Entry 8QRG (X-ray diffraction, 2.30 A resolution); this record covers chains E and L of the 4 polymer chains in the assembly.

== Chain E ==
Name: Spike protein S1
Source organism: Severe acute respiratory syndrome coronavirus 2
Reference sequence: P0DTC2 (SPIKE_SARS2); residue numbers follow UniProt; this construct covers 333-526
Chain sequence (202 residues; each row starts with the number of its first residue):
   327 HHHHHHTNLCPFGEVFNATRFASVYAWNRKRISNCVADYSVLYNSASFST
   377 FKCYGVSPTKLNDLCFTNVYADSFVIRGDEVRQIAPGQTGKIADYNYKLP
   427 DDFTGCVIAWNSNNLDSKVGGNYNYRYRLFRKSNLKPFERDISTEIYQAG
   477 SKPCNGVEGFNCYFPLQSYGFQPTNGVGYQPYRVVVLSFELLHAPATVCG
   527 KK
Unresolved in the structure: 327-332, 519-528
Differences from the reference sequence: expression tag (327-332, 527-528); variant Arg452 (Leu in P0DTC2), Lys478 (Thr in P0DTC2)
Disulfides: Cys336-Cys361, Cys379-Cys432, Cys480-Cys488
Covalent attachments: N-acetylglucosamine (NAG) linked to Asn343
UniProt features mapped onto this chain:
  - region: Arg403 to Asp405 (Integrin-binding motif), Asn448 to Tyr451, Tyr453 to Phe456 (Immunodominant HLA epitope recognized by the CD8+)
  - glycosylation: Asn343 (N-linked (GlcNAc...) (complex) asparagine)
  - natural variant: Gly339 (G339D: In strain: Omicron/BA.1, Omicron/BA.2 and 4 more; G339H: In strain: Omicron/BA.2.75, Omicron/XBB.1.5 and 1 more), Arg346 (R346K: In strain: Mu/B.1.621; R346T: In strain: Omicron/BQ.1.1, Omicron/XBB.1.5 and 1 more), Leu368 (L368I: In strain: Omicron/XBB.1.5, Omicron/EG.5.1), Ser371 (S371F: In strain: Omicron/BA.2, Omicron/BA.2.12.1 and 6 more; S371L: In strain: Omicron/BA.1), Ser373 (S373P: In strain: Omicron/BA.1, Omicron/BA.2 and 7 more), Ser375 (S375F: In strain: Omicron/BA.1, Omicron/BA.2 and 7 more), Thr376 (T376A: In strain: Omicron/BA.2, Omicron/BA.2.12.1 and 5 more), Asp405 (D405N: In strain: Omicron/BA.2, Omicron/BA.2.12.1 and 6 more), Arg408 (R408S: In strain: Omicron/BA.2, Omicron/BA.2.12.1 and 6 more), Lys417 (K417N: In strain: Beta/B.1.351, Omicron/BA.1 and 8 more; K417T: In strain: Gamma/P.1), Asn440 (N440K: In strain: Omicron/BA.1, Omicron/BA.2 and 7 more), Lys444 (K444T: In strain: Omicron/BQ.1.1), 16 further natural variant entries in UniProt
  - mutagenesis: Asn343 (N343Q: Reduced viral infectivity), Tyr453 (Y453F: Decreased HLA binding to NF9 epitope. Increased binding affinity to human ACE2), Ala475 (A475V: Increased resistance to neutralizing antibodies), Val483 (V483A: Increased resistance to neutralizing antibodies), Glu484 (E484D: Increased replication in human TMEM106B overexpressing cells), Phe490 (F490L: Increased resistance to neutralizing antibodies and human covalescent sera neutralization), Gln493 (Q493N: Reduced host ACE2-binding affinity in vitro; Q493Y: Reduced host ACE2-binding affinity in vitro), Asn501 (N501T: Reduced host ACE2-binding affinity in vitro; N501Y: Increased binding affinity to human ACE2), His519 (H519P: Increased resistance to human covalescent sera neutralization)

== Chain L ==
Name: XBB-2 light chain
Source organism: Homo sapiens
Chain sequence (214 residues; row label = number of the first residue in the row):
     1 DIQMTQSPSSLSASVGDRVTITCQASQDINKYLNWYQQKPGKAPNLLISG
    51 ASNLETGVPSRFSGSGFGTDFTFTISSLQPEDIATYYCQQSDNLPPTFGQ
   101 GTKVEIKRTVAAPSVFIFPPSDEQLKSGTASVVCLLNNFYPREAKVQWKV
   151 DNALQSGNSQESVTEQDSKDSTYSLSSTLTLSKADYEKHKVYACEVTHQG
   201 LSSPVTKSFNRGEC
Disulfides: Cys23-Cys88, Cys134-Cys194

== Chain E / chain L interface ==
Pairs across the interface (10):
  Arg403(E) with Asp92(L), salt bridge
  Gln498(E) with Phe67(L)
  Asn501(E) with Asn30(L), hydrogen bond; Phe67(L)
  Gly502(E) with Asp28(L), hydrogen bond (backbone-side chain)
  Tyr505(E) with Asp28(L); Ile29(L); Asn30(L); Tyr32(L); Asp92(L), hydrogen bond

== Overview ==
5 residues of chain E face 6 of chain L across their interface, with 3 hydrogen bonds and 1 salt bridge. Among
the polar pairs are Arg403(E)-Asp92(L), Asn501(E)-Asn30(L) and Gly502(E)-Asp28(L). N-acetylglucosamine is
covalently linked to Asn343(E). UniProt lists 9 mutagenesis sites on chain E.
Here chain E is Spike protein S1 (Severe acute respiratory syndrome coronavirus 2) and chain L is XBB-2 light
chain (Homo sapiens). Entry 8QRG (SARS-CoV-2 delta RBD complexed with XBB-2 Fab and NbC1) was determined by
X-ray diffraction, deposited together with 8QSQ, 8QTD and 8R80.
